4PS7 - chain A; structure by X-ray diffraction, 2.69 A resolution.

# Chain A
Protein: Phosphatidylinositol 4,5-bisphosphate 3-kinase catalytic subunit gamma isoform
Source organism: Homo sapiens
Notes: EC 2.7.1.153, 2.7.11.1; fragment: catalytic domain
Reference sequence: P48736 (PK3CG_HUMAN); residues 144-1102 here = UniProt positions 144-1102
Sequence (966 residues; row label = number of the first residue in the row):
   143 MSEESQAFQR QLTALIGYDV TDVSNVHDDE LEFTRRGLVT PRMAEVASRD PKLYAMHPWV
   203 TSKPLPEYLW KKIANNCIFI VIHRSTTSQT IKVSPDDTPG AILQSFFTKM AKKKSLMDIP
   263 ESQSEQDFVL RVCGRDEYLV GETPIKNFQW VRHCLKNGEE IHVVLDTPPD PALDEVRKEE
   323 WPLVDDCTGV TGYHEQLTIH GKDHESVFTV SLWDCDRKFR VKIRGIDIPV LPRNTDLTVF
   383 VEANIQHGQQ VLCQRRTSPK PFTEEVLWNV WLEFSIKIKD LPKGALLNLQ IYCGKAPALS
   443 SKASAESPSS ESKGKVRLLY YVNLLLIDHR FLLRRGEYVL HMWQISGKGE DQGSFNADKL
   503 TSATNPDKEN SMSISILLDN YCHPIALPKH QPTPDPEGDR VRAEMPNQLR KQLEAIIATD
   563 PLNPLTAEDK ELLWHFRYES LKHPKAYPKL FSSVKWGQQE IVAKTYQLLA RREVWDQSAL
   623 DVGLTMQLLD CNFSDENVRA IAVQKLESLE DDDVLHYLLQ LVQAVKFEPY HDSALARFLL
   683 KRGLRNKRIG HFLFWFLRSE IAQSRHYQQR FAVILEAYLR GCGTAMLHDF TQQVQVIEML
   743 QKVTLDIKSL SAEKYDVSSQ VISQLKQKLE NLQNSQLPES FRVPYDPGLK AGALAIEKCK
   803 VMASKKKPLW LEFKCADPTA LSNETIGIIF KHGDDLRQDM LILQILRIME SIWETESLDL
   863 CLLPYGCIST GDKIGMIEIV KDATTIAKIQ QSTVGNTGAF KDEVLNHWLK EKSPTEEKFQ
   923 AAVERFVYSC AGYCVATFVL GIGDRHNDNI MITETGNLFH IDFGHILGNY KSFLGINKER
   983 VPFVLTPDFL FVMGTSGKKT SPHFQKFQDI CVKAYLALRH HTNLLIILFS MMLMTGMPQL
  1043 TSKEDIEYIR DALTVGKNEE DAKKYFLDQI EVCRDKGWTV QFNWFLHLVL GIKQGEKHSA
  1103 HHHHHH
Disordered / not traced: 143, 255-267, 324-356, 436-458, 490-496, 523-524, 529-543, 968-980, 1093-1108
Differences from the reference sequence: initiating methionine (143); conflict R459 (Gln in P48736); expression tag (1103-1108)
Swiss-Prot annotation at these positions:
  - region: V803 to K809 (G-loop), G943 to N951 (Catalytic loop), H962 to T988 (Activation loop)
  - binding site (ATP): G829 to L838, L864 to T872, F961 to L969
  - modified residue: T1024 (Phosphothreonine), S1101 (Phosphoserine)
Small-molecule neighbours: 2WJ (N-[6-(pyridin-3-yl)-1,3-benzothiazol-2-yl]acetamide): W812, I831, K833, D841, Y867, I879, E880, I881, V882, D884, A885, M953, F961, I963, D964

# Overview
Bound to chain A: compound 2WJ. From UniProt: 28 ATP-binding residues.
Chain A is Phosphatidylinositol 4,5-bisphosphate 3-kinase catalytic subunit gamma isoform (Homo sapiens); the
structure, Structure of PI3K gamma in complex with N-[6-(pyridin-3-yl)-1,3-benzothiazol-2-yl]acetamide, was
determined by X-ray diffraction, deposited together with 4PS3 and 4PS8.
